PDB entry 3MGP | X-ray diffraction, 2.44 A resolution | chains E and I of the 10 polymer chains in the assembly

Chain E:
Molecule: Histone H3.2
From: Xenopus laevis
Reference sequence: P84233 (H32_XENLA); residues 1-135 here correspond to UniProt positions 2-136 (UniProt number = residue number + 1)
Amino-acid sequence (135 residues; each row starts with the number of its first residue):
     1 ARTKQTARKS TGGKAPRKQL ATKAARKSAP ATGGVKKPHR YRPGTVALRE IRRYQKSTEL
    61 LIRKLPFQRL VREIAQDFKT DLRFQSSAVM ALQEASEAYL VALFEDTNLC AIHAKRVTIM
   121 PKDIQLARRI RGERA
Not modelled in the structure: 1-36
Bound ions: Co2+: Asp77 (shared with 1 residue of chain D)
Curated features (UniProtKB/Swiss-Prot):
  - modified residue: Arg2 (Asymmetric dimethylarginine), Thr3 (Phosphothreonine), Lys4 (Allysine), Gln5 (5-glutamyl dopamine), Thr6 (Phosphothreonine), Arg8 (Citrulline), Lys9 (N6,N6,N6-trimethyllysine), Ser10 (ADP-ribosylserine), Thr11 (Phosphothreonine), Lys14 (N6-(2-hydroxyisobutyryl)lysine), Arg17 (Asymmetric dimethylarginine), Lys18 (N6-(2-hydroxyisobutyryl)lysine), Lys23 (N6-(2-hydroxyisobutyryl)lysine), Arg26 (Citrulline), Lys27 (N6,N6,N6-trimethyllysine), Ser28 (ADP-ribosylserine), Lys36 (N6,N6,N6-trimethyllysine), Lys37 (N6-methyllysine), Tyr41 (Phosphotyrosine), Lys56 (N6,N6,N6-trimethyllysine) and 8 more in UniProt
  - lipidation: Cys110 (S-palmitoyl cysteine)
Reported in the primary citation:
  - Co2+ coordination: Asp77

Chain I:
Molecule: 147-nt DNA strand
Sequence (147 nucleotides; numbered -73 to 73; the number before each row is that of its first residue; numbers below 1 keep their minus sign (DA-73 is residue -73)):
   -73 ATCAATATCC ACCTGCAGAT ACTACCAAAA GTGTATTTGG AAACTGCTCC ATCAAAAGGC
   -13 ATGTTCAGCT GGAATCCAGC TGAACATGCC TTTTGATGGA GCAGTTTCCA AATACACTTT
    47 TGGTAGTATC TGCAGGTGGA TATTGAT
Bound ions: Co2+ site 1 near DG-56 (its only coordinating residue here); Co2+ site 2: DG-35, DG-34; Co2+ site 3 near DG-6 (its only coordinating residue here); Co2+ site 4 near DG-3 (its only coordinating residue here); Co2+ site 5: DG24, DG25; Co2+ site 6 near DG27 (its only coordinating residue here); Co2+ site 7 near DA29 (its only coordinating residue here); Co2+ site 8 near DG48 (its only coordinating residue here); Co2+ site 9 near DG61 (its only coordinating residue here); Co2+ site 10 near DG64 (its only coordinating residue here); Co2+ site 11 near DG65 (its only coordinating residue here)

Interface between chain E and chain I:
Residue-residue contacts - 27 pairs, chain E then chain I:
  His39(E) with DA-69(I), phosphate contact; DT-68(I), phosphate contact
  Arg40(E) with DG8(I), hydrogen bond to the base; DA9(I), hydrogen bond to the sugar
  Tyr41(E) with DT-68(I), hydrogen bond to the phosphate; DA-67(I), sugar contact; DG8(I), sugar contact; DA9(I), hydrogen bond to the phosphate
  Arg42(E) with DG8(I), sugar contact
  Pro43(E) with DT7(I), phosphate contact; DG8(I), sugar contact
  Gly44(E) with DT7(I), phosphate contact; DG8(I), hydrogen bond to the phosphate
  Thr45(E) with DG8(I), hydrogen bond to the phosphate
  Val46(E) with DG8(I), hydrogen bond to the phosphate; DA9(I), phosphate contact
  Ala47(E) with DG8(I), hydrogen bond to the phosphate
  Arg49(E) with DA-67(I), sugar contact; DT-66(I), phosphate contact
  Arg63(E) with DT17(I), phosphate contact; DT18(I), salt bridge to the phosphate
  Lys64(E) with DT18(I), hydrogen bond to the phosphate
  Leu65(E) with DT17(I), phosphate contact; DT18(I), hydrogen bond to the phosphate
  Pro66(E) with DT17(I), phosphate contact
  Arg69(E) with DT17(I), salt bridge to the phosphate
  Arg83(E) with DG27(I), sugar contact
Also at the interface, not in a pair above, chain E (18 interface residues in all): Lys56, Thr118
Also at the interface, not in a pair above, chain I (13 interface residues in all): DC-65, DC6, DA26

Summary:
The interface between chain E and chain I involves 18 residues on one side and 13 on the other; the contacts
include 10 hydrogen bonds and 2 salt bridges. Polar contacts include Arg40(E)-DG8(I), Arg40(E)-DA9(I) and
Tyr41(E)-DT-68(I). DG-35(I) and DG-34(I) coordinate Co2+ site 2. DG24(I) and DG25(I) coordinate Co2+ site 5.
From the paper: Co2+ coordination by Asp77(E).
Chain E is Histone H3.2 (Xenopus laevis) and chain I is a 147-nt DNA strand; the structure, Binding of Cobalt
ions to the Nucleosome Core Particle, was determined by X-ray diffraction (same publication as 3MGQ, 3MGR and
3MGS).
